3J0O - chains b and K of the 30 polymer chains in the assembly; structure by electron microscopy, 9.00 A resolution (very low resolution: no residue pairs are listed; an interface is given only as per-side residue counts).

# Chain b
Molecule: 40S ribosomal RNA fragment
From: Oryctolagus cuniculus
Sequence (12 nucleotides; numbered 877 to 888; the number before each row is that of its first residue):
   877 GAGGUGAAAUUC

# Chain K
Molecule: Ribosomal protein S14
From: Oryctolagus cuniculus
Chain sequence (140 residues; each row starts with the number of its first residue):
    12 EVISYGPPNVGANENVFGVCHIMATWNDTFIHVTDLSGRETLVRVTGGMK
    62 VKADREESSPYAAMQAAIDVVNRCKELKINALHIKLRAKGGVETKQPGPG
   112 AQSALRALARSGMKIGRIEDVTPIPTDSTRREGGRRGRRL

# How chain b and chain K interact
At this resolution (9 A) residue pairs are not listed: 8 residues of chain b and 15 of chain K lie at the interface.

# In short
The interface between chain b and chain K involves 8 residues on one side and 15 on the other.
Chain b is 40S ribosomal RNA fragment and chain K is Ribosomal protein S14, both from Oryctolagus cuniculus;
the structure, Core of mammalian 80S pre-ribosome in complex with tRNAs fitted to a 9A cryo-EM map: classic
..., was determined by electron microscopy (same publication as 3J0L and 3J0P).
